Entry 7C80 (electron microscopy, 3.70 A resolution); this record covers chains L and H of the 6 polymer chains in the assembly.

# Chain L
Name: Light chain
Source organism: Mus musculus
Amino-acid sequence (221 residues; row label = number of the first residue in the row):
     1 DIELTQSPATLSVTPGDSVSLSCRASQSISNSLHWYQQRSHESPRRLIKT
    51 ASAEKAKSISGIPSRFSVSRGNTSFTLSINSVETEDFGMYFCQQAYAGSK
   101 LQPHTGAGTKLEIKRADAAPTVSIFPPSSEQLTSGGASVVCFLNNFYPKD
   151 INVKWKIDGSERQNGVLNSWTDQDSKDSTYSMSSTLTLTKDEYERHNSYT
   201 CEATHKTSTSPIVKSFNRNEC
Disulfides: Cys-23/Cys-92

# Chain H
Name: Heavy chain
Source organism: Mus musculus
Amino-acid sequence (206 residues; each row starts with the number of its first residue):
     1 QVQLQQSGGGLVKPGGSLKLSCAASGFTFSSYWMHWVQTPEKRLEWVATI
    51 SSGGGDTYYGDSVKGPATISRDNAKNTLYLQMSSLKSEDTAMYACTGAGG
   101 STYYFDYWGQGTTVTVSSPAAASTAASMVTLGCLVKGYFPEPVTVTWNSG
   151 SLSSGVHTFPAVLQSDLYTLSSSVTVPSSTWPSETVTCNVAHPASSTKVD
   201 KKIVPR
Disordered / not traced: 121-124
Disulfides: Cys-133/Cys-188

# Chain L / chain H interface
Contacting residue pairs (67; chain L residue first):
  Tyr-36(L) with Thr-96(H)
  Glu-42(L) with Ala-98(H)
  Pro-44(L) with Thr-96(H)
  Arg-46(L) with Met-92(H); Tyr-93(H), hydrogen bond (side chain-backbone); Ala-94(H)
  Ser-58(L) with Met-92(H)
  Ile-59(L) with Met-92(H), hydrophobic
  Ser-60(L) with Tyr-93(H)
  Phe-91(L) with Pro-40(H), hydrophobic
  Lys-100(L) with Tyr-32(H), hydrogen bond (backbone-side chain); Asp-89(H)
  Leu-101(L) with Tyr-32(H), hydrophobic; Met-34(H); Arg-43(H), hydrogen bond (backbone-side chain); Val-47(H), hydrophobic
  Gln-102(L) with Met-34(H); Arg-43(H)
  Pro-103(L) with Arg-43(H)
  Thr-105(L) with Pro-40(H); Glu-41(H), hydrogen bond
  Gly-106(L) with Pro-40(H)
  Ala-107(L) with Pro-40(H), hydrophobic
  Phe-125(L) with Ser-118(H); Pro-119(H), hydrophobic; Ala-120(H); Thr-130(H)
  Pro-126(L) with Ser-118(H); Ala-120(H)
  Ser-128(L) with Val-116(H), hydrogen bond (side chain-backbone); Ser-118(H)
  Glu-130(L) with Val-114(H); Thr-115(H); Val-116(H), hydrogen bond (side chain-backbone); Lys-201(H)
  Gln-131(L) with Thr-115(H)
  Ser-138(L) with Thr-115(H); Leu-134(H)
  Val-140(L) with Ser-117(H); Leu-134(H), hydrophobic
  Phe-142(L) with Gly-132(H); Ser-171(H); Ser-173(H)
  Leu-167(L) with Val-162(H), hydrophobic; Thr-169(H)
  Asn-168(L) with Val-162(H)
  Ser-169(L) with Pro-160(H), hydrogen bond (side chain-backbone)
  Trp-170(L) with Pro-160(H)
  Thr-171(L) with His-157(H); Thr-158(H), hydrogen bond (side chain-backbone); Phe-159(H)
  Asp-174(L) with Ser-154(H); Val-156(H); His-157(H), salt bridge
  Lys-176(L) with Gly-155(H)
  Thr-179(L) with His-157(H)
  Ser-181(L) with His-157(H), hydrogen bond; Phe-159(H)
  Met-182(L) with Phe-159(H)
  Ser-183(L) with Phe-159(H); Ser-171(H), hydrogen bond
  Thr-185(L) with Leu-134(H); Lys-136(H); Thr-169(H)
  Thr-187(L) with Lys-136(H)
  Glu-220(L) with Arg-206(H)
  Cys-221(L) with Arg-206(H)
Interface residues without a listed pair, chain L (44 interface residues in all): Ile-124, Gly-165, Val-166, Tyr-180, Ser-184, Lys-214
Interface residues without a listed pair, chain H (40 interface residues in all): Trp-46, Cys-95, Ala-125, Gln-164

# Overview
Chain L and chain H form an interface of 44 and 40 residues respectively; the contacts include 10 hydrogen
bonds and 1 salt bridge. Among the polar pairs are Asp-174(L)/His-157(H), Arg-46(L)/Tyr-93(H) and
Lys-100(L)/Tyr-32(H).
Chain L is Light chain and chain H is Heavy chain, both from Mus musculus; the structure, E30 F-particle in
complex with 4B10, was determined by electron microscopy together with 7CMK and 7C81 from the same study.
